Entry 9ITQ (electron microscopy, 3.98 A resolution); this record covers chains X and T of the 16 polymer chains in the assembly.

# Chain X
Name: ATP synthase subunit b
Organism: Chloroflexus aurantiacus J-10-fl
UniProtKB: A9WGS8 (ATPF_CHLAA); numbering as in UniProt (aligned over 1-164)
Amino-acid sequence (164 residues; each row starts with the number of its first residue):
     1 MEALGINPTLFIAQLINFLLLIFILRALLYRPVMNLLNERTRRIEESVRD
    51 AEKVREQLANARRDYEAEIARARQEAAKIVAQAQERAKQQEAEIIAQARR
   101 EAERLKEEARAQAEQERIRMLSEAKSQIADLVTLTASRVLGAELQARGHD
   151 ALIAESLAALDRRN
Disordered / not traced: 1-9, 42-164

# Chain T
Name: ATP synthase subunit a
Organism: Chloroflexus aurantiacus J-10-fl
UniProtKB: A9WGT0 (A9WGT0_CHLAA); residues 1-312 here = UniProt positions 1-312
Amino-acid sequence (312 residues; row label = number of the first residue in the row):
     1 MSTRTRNILIIVGALIISIASRFFLYTGPPHVEVAAEVIFDGIPGFPITN
    51 SFVVAIIIDIFVIALAVAATRNLQMVPRGLQNVMEFILESLYNLFRNINA
   101 KYVATAFPLVATIFLFVLFGNWFGLLPGVGSIGVCHEKKEEHAVVDERLA
   151 LAAPAAPLSSVAAAEGEEIHDTCAAQGKKLVPLFRAPAADLNFTFAIAVI
   201 SFVFIEYWGFRALGPGYLKKFFNTNGIMSFVGIIEFISELVKPFALAFRL
   251 FGNIFAGEVLLVVMAFLVPLLLPLPFYGFEVFVGFIQALIFALLTYAFLN
   301 IAVTGHDEEHAH
Disordered / not traced: 1-18, 137-171, 305-312
Disulfides: Cys-135/Cys-173

# How chain X and chain T interact
Pairs across the interface (13; chain X residue first):
  Leu-10(X) with Asn-192(T)
  Phe-11(X) with Asn-192(T); Ala-196(T)
  Gln-14(X) with Ala-196(T)
  Leu-15(X) with Ala-196(T)
  Asn-17(X) with Phe-52(T); Asp-59(T)
  Leu-21(X) with Asp-59(T); Thr-112(T)
  Ile-22(X) with Thr-112(T)
  Leu-25(X) with Thr-112(T)
  Arg-26(X) with Pro-108(T)
  Arg-31(X) with Thr-70(T)
Also at the interface, not in a pair above, chain X (15 interface residues in all): Ala-13, Phe-18, Leu-28, Leu-29, Pro-32
Also at the interface, not in a pair above, chain T (12 interface residues in all): Ala-66, Leu-88, Phe-107, Phe-193, Ile-197

# Summary
15 residues of chain X face 12 of chain T across their interface.
Chain X is ATP synthase subunit b and chain T is ATP synthase subunit a, both from Chloroflexus aurantiacus
J-10-fl; the structure, Chloroflexus aurantiacus ATP synthase, state 3, focused refinement of FO, was
determined by electron microscopy together with 9ITJ, 9ITK, 9ITL, 9ITM, 9ITN, 9ITO and 11 further entries from
the same study.
